2IVO - chains A and B; structure by X-ray diffraction, 2.90 A resolution.

== Chain A (and B) ==
Molecule: UP1
Organism: Pyrococcus abyssi
Notes: chain B of this document is another copy of the same molecule, construct and numbering; everything in this record applies to it too
UniProtKB: Q9UXT7 (GCP_PYRAB); residues 1-324 here = UniProt positions 1-324
Chain sequence (330 residues; each row starts with the number of its first residue):
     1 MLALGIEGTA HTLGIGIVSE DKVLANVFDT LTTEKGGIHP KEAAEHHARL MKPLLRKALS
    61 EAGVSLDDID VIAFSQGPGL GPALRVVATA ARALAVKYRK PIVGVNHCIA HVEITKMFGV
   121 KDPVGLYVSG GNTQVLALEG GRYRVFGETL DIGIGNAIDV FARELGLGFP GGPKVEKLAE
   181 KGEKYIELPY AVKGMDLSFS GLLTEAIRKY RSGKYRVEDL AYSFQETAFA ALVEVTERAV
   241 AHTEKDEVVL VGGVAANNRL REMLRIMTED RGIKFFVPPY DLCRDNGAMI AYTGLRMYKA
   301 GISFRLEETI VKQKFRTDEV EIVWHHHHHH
Unresolved in the structure: 326-330
Residues lining bound ligands:
  - tungstate(VI)ion (WO4), molecule 1: Gly81, Pro82, Arg85, Gln313
  - tungstate(VI)ion (WO4), molecule 2: Arg85, Ala88, Arg92, Thr309, Ile310, Val311
  - tungstate(VI)ion (WO4), molecule 3: Arg208, Lys209, Lys214, Tyr215
Swiss-Prot annotation at these positions:
  - binding site (Fe cation): His107, His111, Tyr127, Asp285
  - binding site (substrate): Tyr127 to Gly131, Asp159, Gly172, Glu176, Asn257
  - mutagenesis: His107 (H107A: Abolishes iron binding. Reduces the tRNA modification activity of the KEOPS complex by 90%), Tyr127 (Y127F: Loss of iron, but no change in DNA-binding), Asp159 (D159A: Completely impairs the tRNA modification activity of the KEOPS complex. Does not impair ATPase activity of the complex)
From the paper describing this entry:
  - mutagenesis - Y127F: abolished binding to Fe(III) ion
  - mutagenesis - Y127F: unchanged binding to DNA
  - mutagenesis - Y127F: decreased catalytic activity

== How chain A and chain B interact ==
Pairs across the interface (31):
  Glu139(A) - Arg144(B)
  Glu139(A) - Arg316(B)  salt bridge
  Glu139(A) - Asp318(B)
  Gly140(A) - Arg142(B)  hydrogen bond (backbone-side chain)
  Gly140(A) - Arg144(B)  hydrogen bond (backbone-side chain)
  Gly140(A) - Asp318(B)  hydrogen bond (backbone-side chain)
  Gly141(A) - Arg142(B)
  Arg142(A) - Gly140(B)  hydrogen bond (side chain-backbone)
  Arg142(A) - Gly141(B)
  Arg142(A) - Arg144(B)
  Arg142(A) - Glu321(B)  salt bridge
  Arg144(A) - Arg144(B)
  Arg144(A) - Val145(B)  hydrogen bond (side chain-backbone)
  Arg144(A) - Phe146(B)
  Val145(A) - His242(B)
  Phe146(A) - Met195(B)  hydrophobic
  Glu148(A) - His242(B)
  Met195(A) - Phe146(B)  hydrophobic
  Met195(A) - His242(B)
  Asp196(A) - His242(B)  salt bridge
  Arg238(A) - Gly194(B)
  Arg238(A) - Met195(B)
  Arg238(A) - Arg238(B)
  His242(A) - Val145(B)
  His242(A) - Glu148(B)
  His242(A) - Met195(B)
  His242(A) - Asp196(B)  salt bridge
  Arg316(A) - Glu139(B)
  Asp318(A) - Glu139(B)
  Asp318(A) - Gly140(B)  hydrogen bond (side chain-backbone)
  Glu321(A) - Glu321(B)
Also at the interface, not in a pair above, chain A (16 interface residues in all): Gly194

== Overview ==
The chain A/chain B interface involves 16 residues from each chain; the contacts include 6 hydrogen bonds and
4 salt bridges. Polar pairs include Glu139(A)-Arg316(B), Arg142(A)-Glu321(B) and Asp196(A)-His242(B). Chain A
binds 3 copies of tungstate(VI)ion. The paper reports that Y127F of chain A abolishes binding to Fe(III) ion;
Y127F of chain A reduces catalytic activity.
Both chains are UP1 (Pyrococcus abyssi). Entry 2IVO (Structure of UP1 protein) was determined by X-ray
diffraction, deposited together with 2IVN and 2IVP.
